PDB entry 7Q0J | electron microscopy, 4.30 A resolution (low resolution: residue-level contacts below are approximate; hydrogen-bond / salt-bridge calls are withheld) | chains A and C of the 8 polymer chains in the assembly

[Chain A]
Name: DNA-directed RNA polymerase subunit alpha
Organism: Escherichia coli
Notes: EC 2.7.7.6
UniProt: P0A7Z4 (RPOA_ECOLI); residues 1-329 here = UniProt positions 1-329
Amino-acid sequence (329 residues; row label = number of the first residue in the row):
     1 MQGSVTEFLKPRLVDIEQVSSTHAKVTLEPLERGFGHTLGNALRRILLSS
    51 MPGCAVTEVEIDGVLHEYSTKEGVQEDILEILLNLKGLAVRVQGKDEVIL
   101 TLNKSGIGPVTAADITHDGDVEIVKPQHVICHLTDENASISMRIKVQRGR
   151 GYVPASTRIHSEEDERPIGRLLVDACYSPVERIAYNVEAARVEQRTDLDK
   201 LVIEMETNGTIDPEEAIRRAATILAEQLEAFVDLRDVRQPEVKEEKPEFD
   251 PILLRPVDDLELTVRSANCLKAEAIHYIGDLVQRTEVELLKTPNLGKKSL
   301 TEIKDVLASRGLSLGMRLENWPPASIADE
Not modelled in the structure: 1-6, 235-329

[Chain C]
Name: DNA-directed RNA polymerase subunit beta
Organism: Escherichia coli
Notes: EC 2.7.7.6
UniProt: P0A8V4 (RPOB_ECO57); residue numbers follow UniProt; this construct covers 1-1342
Amino-acid sequence (1342 residues; numbered 1 to 1342; the number before each row is that of its first residue):
     1 MVYSYTEKKRIRKDFGKRPQVLDVPYLLSIQLDSFQKFIEQDPEGQYGLE
    51 AAFRSVFPIQSYSGNSELQYVSYRLGEPVFDVQECQIRGVTYSAPLRVKL
   101 RLVIYEREAPEGTVKDIKEQEVYMGEIPLMTDNGTFVINGTERVIVSQLH
   151 RSPGVFFDSDKGKTHSSGKVLYNARIIPYRGSWLDFEFDPKDNLFVRIDR
   201 RRKLPATIILRALNYTTEQILDLFFEKVIFEIRDNKLQMELVPERLRGET
   251 ASFDIEANGKVYVEKGRRITARHIRQLEKDDVKLIEVPVEYIAGKVVAKD
   301 YIDESTGELICAANMELSLDLLAKLSQSGHKRIETLFTNDLDHGPYISET
   351 LRVDPTNDRLSALVEIYRMMRPGEPPTREAAESLFENLFFSEDRYDLSAV
   401 GRMKFNRSLLREEIEGSGILSKDDIIDVMKKLIDIRNGKGEVDDIDHLGN
   451 RRIRSVGEMAENQFRVGLVRVERAVKERLSLGDLDTLMPQDMINAKPISA
   501 AVKEFFGSSQLSQFMDQNNPLSEITHKRRISALGPGGLTRERAGFEVRDV
   551 HPTHYGRVCPIETPEGPNIGLINSLSVYAQTNEYGFLETPYRKVTDGVVT
   601 DEIHYLSAIEEGNYVIAQANSNLDEEGHFVEDLVTCRSKGESSLFSRDQV
   651 DYMDVSTQQVVSVGASLIPFLEHDDANRALMGANMQRQAVPTLRADKPLV
   701 GTGMERAVAVDSGVTAVAKRGGVVQYVDASRIVIKVNEDEMYPGEAGIDI
   751 YNLTKYTRSNQNTCINQMPCVSLGEPVERGDVLADGPSTDLGELALGQNM
   801 RVAFMPWNGYNFEDSILVSERVVQEDRFTTIHIQELACVSRDTKLGPEEI
   851 TADIPNVGEAALSKLDESGIVYIGAEVTGGDILVGKVTPKGETQLTPEEK
   901 LLRAIFGEKASDVKDSSLRVPNGVSGTVIDVQVFTRDGVEKDKRALEIEE
   951 MQLKQAKKDLSEELQILEAGLFSRIRAVLVAGGVEAEKLDKLPRDRWLEL
  1001 GLTDEEKQNQLEQLAEQYDELKHEFEKKLEAKRRKITQGDDLAPGVLKIV
  1051 KVYLAVKRRIQPGDKMAGRHGNKGVISKINPIEDMPYDENGTPVDIVLNP
  1101 LGVPSRMNIGQILETHLGMAAKGIGDKINAMLKQQQEVAKLREFIQRAYD
  1151 LGADVRQKVDLSTFSDEEVMRLAENLRKGMPIATPVFDGAKEAEIKELLK
  1201 LGDLPTSGQIRLYDGRTGEQFERPVTVGYMYMLKLNHLVDDKMHARSTGS
  1251 YSLVTQQPLGGKAQFGGQRFGEMEVWALEAYGAAYTLQEMLTVKSDDVNG
  1301 RTKMYKNIVDGNHQMEPGMPESFNVLLKEIRSLGINIELEDE
Not modelled in the structure: 1, 891-896

[Interface between chain A and chain C]
Residue-residue contacts (49):
  Asn41(A) with Arg1216(C); Thr1217(C); Gly1218(C)
  Arg44(A) with Glu1083(C); Tyr1087(C)
  Arg45(A) with Glu1083(C); Asp1084(C); Gly1215(C)
  Leu48(A) with Glu1083(C)
  Ser49(A) with Glu1083(C)
  His66(A) with Ile873(C); Ile929(C)
  Tyr68(A) with Tyr756(C); Ile929(C); Ala1055(C)
  Thr70(A) with Lys755(C)
  Glu72(A) with Ser730(C)
  Gly73(A) with Asp728(C)
  Val74(A) with Asp728(C); Ala729(C)
  Gln75(A) with Asp728(C); Ala729(C)
  Glu76(A) with Ala729(C)
  Asp77(A) with Tyr756(C); Met768(C)
  Leu79(A) with Leu693(C); Tyr756(C)
  Glu80(A) with Arg694(C)
  Leu83(A) with Leu693(C); Arg694(C)
  Thr134(A) with Tyr726(C); Val727(C); Leu773(C)
  Tyr152(A) with Glu820(C); Val823(C); Gln824(C)
  Ser156(A) with Arg1059(C)
  Ile168(A) with Ile873(C); Gly874(C)
  Arg170(A) with Glu876(C)
  Ala175(A) with Gln824(C)
  Cys176(A) with Gln824(C)
  Glu181(A) with Arg821(C)
  Arg182(A) with Asn1090(C); Gly1091(C)
  Ile183(A) with Gly1091(C)
  Ala184(A) with Asn1090(C); Gly1091(C)
  Tyr185(A) with Tyr1087(C)
Interface residues without a listed pair, chain A (35 interface residues in all): Leu65, Glu67, Asp135, Leu172, Asp174, Asn186
Interface residues without a listed pair, chain C (38 interface residues in all): Asn766, Pro769, Asp826, Ile831, Val928, Lys1057, Met1085, Glu1089

[Summary]
The interface between chain A and chain C involves 35 residues on one side and 38 on the other.
Chain A is DNA-directed RNA polymerase subunit alpha and chain C is DNA-directed RNA polymerase subunit beta,
both from Escherichia coli; the structure, RNA polymerase elongation complex in more-swiveled conformation,
was determined by electron microscopy together with 7PY0, 7PY1, 7PY3, 7PY5, 7PY6, 7PY7 and 4 further entries
from the same study.
